5JQ0 - chain A; structure by X-ray diffraction, 1.40 A resolution.

[Chain A]
Name: Carbonic anhydrase 2
Organism: Homo sapiens
Notes: EC 4.2.1.1
UniProt: P00918 (CAH2_HUMAN); the author numbering skips numbers that UniProt does not, so the offset changes along the chain: 1-125 = UniProt 1-125; 127-261 = UniProt 126-260
Sequence (262 residues; row label = number of the first residue in the row; note: 1 number in that range is skipped by the numbering (no residue carries it; nothing is unmodelled there); numbers below 1 keep their minus sign (Met-1 is residue -1)):
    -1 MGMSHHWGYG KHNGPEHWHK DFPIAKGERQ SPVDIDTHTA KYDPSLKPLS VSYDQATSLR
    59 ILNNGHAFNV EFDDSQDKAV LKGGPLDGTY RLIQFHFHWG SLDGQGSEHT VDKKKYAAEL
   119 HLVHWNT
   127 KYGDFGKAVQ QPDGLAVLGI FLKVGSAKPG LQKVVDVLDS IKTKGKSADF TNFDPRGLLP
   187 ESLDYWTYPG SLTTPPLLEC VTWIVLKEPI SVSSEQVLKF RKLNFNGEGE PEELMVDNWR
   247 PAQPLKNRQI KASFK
Disordered / not traced: -1 to 3
Sequence notes: initiating methionine (-1); expression tag (0)
Curated features (UniProtKB/Swiss-Prot):
  - active site: His64 (Proton donor/acceptor)
  - binding site (Zn(2+)): His94, His96, His119
  - binding site (substrate): Thr199, Thr200
  - site: Tyr7 (Fine-tunes the proton-transfer properties of H-64), Asn62 (Fine-tunes the proton-transfer properties of H-64), Asn67 (Fine-tunes the proton-transfer properties of H-64), Gln92 (Involved in the binding of some activators, including histamine and L-histidine)
  - modified residue: Ser2 (N-acetylserine), Ser166 (Phosphoserine), Ser173 (Phosphoserine)
Bound ions: Zn2+: His94, His96, His119 (together with Benzoxaborole)
Residues lining bound ligands: Benzoxaborole (6M4; 1,1-dihydroxy-1,3-dihydro-2,1-benzoxaborol-1-ium): Gln92, His94, His96, Glu106, His119, Val121, Phe131, Leu141, Val143, Leu198, Thr199, Thr200, Trp209

[In short]
Bound to chain A: Benzoxaborole. His94, His96 and His119 form the Zn2+ site. From UniProt: active-site residue
His64, 3 Zn2+-binding residues and substrate-binding residues Thr199 and Thr200.
Chain A is Carbonic anhydrase 2 (Homo sapiens); the structure, Crystal structure of human carbonic anhydrase
II in complex with Benzoxaborole at pH=8.7, was determined by X-ray diffraction, deposited together with 5JQT
and 5LMD.
